Entry 9FAX (electron microscopy, 2.90 A resolution); this record covers chains G and I of the 10 polymer chains in the assembly.

== Chain G ==
Molecule: Neuroligin-2
From: Homo sapiens
Reference sequence: Q8NFZ4 (NLGN2_HUMAN); residue numbers follow UniProt; this construct covers 668-700
Amino-acid sequence (33 residues; numbered 668 to 700; the number before each row is that of its first residue):
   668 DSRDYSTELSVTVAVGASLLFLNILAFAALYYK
Swiss-Prot annotation at these positions:
  - region: V678 to Y698 (Required for interaction with LHFPL4)

== Chain I ==
Molecule: LHFPL tetraspan subfamily member 4 protein
From: Homo sapiens
Reference sequence: Q7Z7J7 (LHPL4_HUMAN); residue numbers follow UniProt; this construct covers 16-203
Amino-acid sequence (188 residues; numbered 16 to 203; the number before each row is that of its first residue):
    16 MRNSRAIGVLWAIFTICFAIINVVVFIQPYWVGDSVSTPKPGYFGLFHYC
    66 VGSGLAGRELTCRGSFTDFSTIPSSAFKAAAFFVLLSMVLILGCITCFSL
   116 FFFCNTATVYKICAWMQLLAALCLVLGCMIFPDGWDAETIRDMCGAKTGK
   166 YSLGDCSVRWAYILAIIGILNALILSFLAFVLGNRQTD
Disordered / not traced: 201-203
Disulfides: C65-C77, C109-C128, C159-C171
Residues lining bound ligands:
  - phosphatidylglycerol (PGW; (1R)-2-{[(S)-{[(2S)-2,3-dihydroxypropyl]oxy}(hydroxy)phosphoryl]oxy}-1-[(hexadecanoyloxy)methyl]ethyl (9Z)-octadec-9-enoate), molecule 1: R20, G23, V24, A27, I28, I31, I110, F113, S114, F116, F117, F118, C119, N120, T121, Y125
  - phosphatidylglycerol (PGW), molecule 2: T82, D83, F84, S85, K93
  - hexadecane (R16): F81, T82, F84

== How chain G and chain I interact ==
Residue-residue contacts (29; chain G residue first):
  S669(G) - D49(I)
  R670(G) - D49(I)  salt bridge
  R670(G) - S50(I)  hydrogen bond (side chain-backbone)
  R670(G) - V51(I)
  R670(G) - T53(I)  hydrogen bond (side chain-backbone)
  R670(G) - P56(I)
  Y672(G) - D49(I)  hydrogen bond
  Y672(G) - S172(I)
  Y672(G) - R174(I)
  E675(G) - R174(I)  salt bridge
  E675(G) - W175(I)
  L676(G) - V173(I)
  L676(G) - I178(I)  hydrophobic
  T679(G) - W175(I)
  V680(G) - I178(I)  hydrophobic
  G683(G) - I182(I)
  L687(G) - L185(I)  hydrophobic
  L687(G) - I189(I)  hydrophobic
  N690(G) - F29(I)
  N690(G) - N186(I)  hydrogen bond
  N690(G) - I189(I)
  N690(G) - L190(I)
  F694(G) - L193(I)
  L697(G) - I22(I)  hydrophobic
  L697(G) - V196(I)  hydrophobic
  L697(G) - L197(I)  hydrophobic
  L697(G) - R200(I)  hydrogen bond (backbone-side chain)
  Y699(G) - R200(I)
  K700(G) - R200(I)
Also at the interface, not in a pair above, chain G (20 interface residues in all): A684, L686, L689, I691, A693, Y698
Also at the interface, not in a pair above, chain I (25 interface residues in all): I36, G48, K55, L179

== Summary ==
The interface between chain G and chain I involves 20 residues on one side and 25 on the other; the contacts
include 5 hydrogen bonds and 2 salt bridges. Polar pairs include R670(G)-D49(I), E675(G)-R174(I) and
R670(G)-S50(I). Ligands of chain I: hexadecane and phosphatidylglycerol.
Here chain G is Neuroligin-2 and chain I is LHFPL tetraspan subfamily member 4 protein, both from Homo
sapiens. Entry 9FAX (CryoEM structure of human full-length beta3gamma2 GABA(A) receptor in complex with
Megabody25, doubly occupied GARLH4 and ...) was determined by electron microscopy.
